8DOX - chain A; structure by X-ray diffraction, 1.46 A resolution.

== Chain A ==
Name: 3C-like proteinase nsp5
Organism: Severe acute respiratory syndrome coronavirus 2
Notes: EC 3.4.22.69
UniProt: P0DTD1 (R1AB_SARS2); residues 1-302 here correspond to UniProt positions 3264-3565 (UniProt number = residue number + 3263)
Chain sequence (303 residues; row label = number of the first residue in the row; numbering starts at 0):
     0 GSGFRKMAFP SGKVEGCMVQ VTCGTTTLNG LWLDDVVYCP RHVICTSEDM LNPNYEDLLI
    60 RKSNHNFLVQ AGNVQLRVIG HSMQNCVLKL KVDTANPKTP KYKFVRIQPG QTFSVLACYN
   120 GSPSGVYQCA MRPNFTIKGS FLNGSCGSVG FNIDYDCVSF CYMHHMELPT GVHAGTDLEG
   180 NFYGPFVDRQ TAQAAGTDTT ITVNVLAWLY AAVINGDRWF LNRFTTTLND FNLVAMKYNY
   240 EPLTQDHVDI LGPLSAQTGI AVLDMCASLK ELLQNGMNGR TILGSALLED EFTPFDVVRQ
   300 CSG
Sequence notes: expression tag (0)
Glycans and other covalent adducts: compound T2L linked to Cys145
Small-molecule neighbours: T2L ((1R,2S,5S)-N-{(1S,2S)-1-(4-fluoro-1,3-benzothiazol-2-yl)-1-hydroxy-3-[(3S)-2-oxopyrrolidin-3-yl]propan-2-yl}-6,6-dimethyl-3-[3-methyl-N-(trifluoroacetyl)-L-valyl]-3-azabicyclo[3.1.0]hexane-2-carboxamide): Thr25, Leu27, His41, Cys44, Met49, Tyr54, Phe140, Leu141, Asn142, Gly143, Ser144, His163, His164, Met165, Glu166, Leu167, Pro168, His172, Asp187, Arg188, Gln189, Thr190, Gln192
UniProt features mapped onto this chain:
  - active site: His41 (For 3CL-PRO activity), Cys145 (Nucleophile)
  - cross-link (Glycyl lysine isopeptide (Lys-Gly)): Lys5 (interchain with G-Cter in ubiquitin), Lys90 (interchain with G-Cter in ubiquitin)
From the paper describing this entry:
  - binding site for T2L: His41, Met49, Gly143, Ser144, Cys145, His163, His164, Met165, Glu166, Leu167, Pro168, Gln192
  - catalytic residues: Gly143, Ser144, Cys145

== Overview ==
Compound T2L is covalently linked to Cys145. Curated annotation (UniProt) lists active-site residues His41 and
Cys145. From the paper: catalytic residues Gly143, Ser144 and Cys145; a binding site for T2L at His41, Met49
and Gly143 among others.
Chain A is 3C-like proteinase nsp5 (Severe acute respiratory syndrome coronavirus 2); the structure, Crystal
structure of SARS-CoV-2 main protease in complex with an inhibitor TKB-245, was determined by X-ray
diffraction, deposited together with 8DPR.
